Entry 7CG4 (electron microscopy, 3.60 A resolution); this record covers chains r and t of the 11 polymer chains in the assembly.

[Chain r (and t)]
Name: Flagellar biosynthetic protein FliP
From: Salmonella typhimurium (strain LT2 / SGSC1412 / ATCC 700720)
Notes: chain t of this document is another copy of the same molecule, construct and numbering; everything in this record applies to it too
UniProt: P54700 (FLIP_SALTY); residue numbers follow UniProt; this construct covers 1-245
Chain sequence (245 residues; row label = number of the first residue in the row):
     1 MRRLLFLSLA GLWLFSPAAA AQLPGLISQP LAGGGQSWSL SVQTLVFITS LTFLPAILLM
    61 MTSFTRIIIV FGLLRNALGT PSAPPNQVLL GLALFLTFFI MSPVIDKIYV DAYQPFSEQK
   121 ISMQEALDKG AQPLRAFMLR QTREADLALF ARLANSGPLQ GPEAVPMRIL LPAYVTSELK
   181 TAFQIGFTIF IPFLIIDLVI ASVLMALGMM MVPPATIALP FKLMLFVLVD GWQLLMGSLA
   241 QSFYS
Not modelled in the structure: 1-34, 159-162 (chain t: 1-34, 158-162)

[How chain r and chain t interact]
Contacting residue pairs (39):
  Ala83(r) - Ile69(t)
  Pro85(r) - Ile68(t)  hydrophobic
  Val88(r) - Met60(t)  hydrophobic
  Val88(r) - Thr65(t)
  Leu92(r) - Pro172(t)  hydrophobic
  Phe95(r) - Leu171(t)  hydrophobic
  Phe95(r) - Pro172(t)  hydrophobic
  Leu96(r) - Phe150(t)  hydrophobic
  Phe99(r) - Phe150(t)  hydrophobic
  Phe99(r) - Leu153(t)  hydrophobic
  Phe99(r) - Arg168(t)
  Ile100(r) - Leu153(t)  hydrophobic
  Gly208(r) - Met205(t)
  Met209(r) - Ala201(t)  hydrophobic
  Met210(r) - Met210(t)  hydrophobic
  Met211(r) - Met210(t)
  Met211(r) - Val212(t)
  Met211(r) - Pro214(t)
  Ile217(r) - Asp197(t)
  Leu219(r) - Asn76(t)
  Leu219(r) - Phe190(t)  hydrophobic
  Pro220(r) - Phe187(t)
  Pro220(r) - Phe190(t)  hydrophobic
  Pro220(r) - Leu194(t)  hydrophobic
  Leu223(r) - Leu73(t)  hydrophobic
  Met224(r) - Phe187(t)  hydrophobic
  Val227(r) - Lys180(t)
  Val227(r) - Phe183(t)  hydrophobic
  Asp230(r) - Lys180(t)
  Gly231(r) - Lys180(t)
  Trp232(r) - Thr176(t)
  Trp232(r) - Leu179(t)
  Trp232(r) - Lys180(t)
  Trp232(r) - Phe183(t)
  Gln233(r) - Leu149(t)
  Gln233(r) - Lys180(t)
  Met236(r) - Phe150(t)  hydrophobic
  Met236(r) - Thr176(t)
  Ala240(r) - Leu153(t)  hydrophobic
Other interface residues (no listed pair), chain r (33 interface residues in all): Thr80, Pro84, Gln87, Gly91, Pro213, Thr216, Phe221, Phe226, Gly237
Other interface residues (no listed pair), chain t (31 interface residues in all): Met61, Asp146, Ile169, Val175, Gln184, Met211

[Overview]
33 residues of chain r face 31 of chain t across their interface.
Chain r and chain t are both Flagellar biosynthetic protein FliP (Salmonella typhimurium (strain LT2 /
SGSC1412 / ATCC 700720)); the structure, Cryo-EM structure of the flagellar export apparatus with FliE from
Salmonella, was determined by electron microscopy (same publication as 7CBL, 7CBM, 7CG0, 7CGO, 7E80, 7E81 and
7E82).
